PDB entry 4HT9 | X-ray diffraction, 1.80 A resolution | chains A and D of the 5 polymer chains in the assembly

# Chain A
Molecule: Protein hfq
Source organism: Escherichia coli
Notes: fragment: Sm fold
UniProt: C6ECV6 (C6ECV6_ECOBD); residues 1-65 here = UniProt positions 1-65
Sequence (65 residues; row label = number of the first residue in the row):
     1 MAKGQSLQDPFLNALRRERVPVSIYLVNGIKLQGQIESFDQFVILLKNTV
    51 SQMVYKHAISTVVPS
Disordered / not traced: 1-5
Reported in the primary citation:
  - binding site for the 7-nt RNA strand (chain D): Tyr25, Leu26, Ile30, Lys31, Leu32, Gln33, Gln52, Thr61
  - binding site for the 8-nt RNA strand: Gln8, Gln41, Phe42, Lys56, His57
  - mutagenesis - Y25A: decreased binding to A7
  - mutagenesis - Y25A: decreased binding to rpoS-AC
  - mutagenesis - F42S: unchanged binding to A7
  - mutagenesis - F42S: unchanged binding to rpoS-AC
  - mutagenesis - F42S: decreased binding to DsrAII
  - mutagenesis - Y25A: unchanged binding to DsrAII
  - mutagenesis - R16A/R17A, R19A, Y25A, F42S: abolished binding to ternary complex
  - mutagenesis - Y25A, F42S: decreased expression
  - mutagenesis - F42S: decreased binding to the 8-nt RNA strand
  - mutagenesis - Y25A: unchanged binding to the 8-nt RNA strand

# Chain D
Molecule: 7-nt RNA strand
Sequence (7 nucleotides; row label = number of the first residue in the row):
     1 AAAAAAA

# Interface between chain A and chain D
Pairs across the interface (15):
  Tyr25(A) with A4(D), stacking on the base
  Gly29(A) with A4(D), hydrogen bond to the sugar; A5(D), sugar contact
  Ile30(A) with A5(D), sugar contact; A6(D), phosphate contact; A7(D), sugar contact
  Lys31(A) with A6(D), hydrogen bond to the phosphate
  Leu32(A) with A6(D), base contact; A7(D), base contact
  Gln33(A) with A6(D), hydrogen bond to the base
  Asn48(A) with A6(D), base contact
  Gln52(A) with A6(D), hydrogen bond to the base; A7(D), hydrogen bond to the base
  Ser60(A) with A4(D), base contact
  Thr61(A) with A4(D), hydrogen bond to the base
Other interface residues (no listed pair), chain A (14 interface residues in all): Leu26, Asn28, Leu46, Val63

# In short
The interface between chain A and chain D involves 14 residues on one side and 4 on the other, with 6 hydrogen
bonds and 1 aromatic stacking contact. Among the polar pairs are Gln33(A)-A6(D), Gln52(A)-A6(D) and
Gln52(A)-A7(D). The paper reports a binding site for the 7-nt RNA strand (chain D) at Tyr25(A), Leu26(A) and
Ile30(A) among others; R16A/R17A, R19A and Y25A of chain A, among others, abolish binding to ternary complex.
Here chain A is Protein hfq (Escherichia coli) and chain D is a 7-nt RNA strand. Entry 4HT9 (Crystal structure
of E coli Hfq bound to two RNAs) was determined by X-ray diffraction (same publication as 4HT8).
